Entry 8GXU (electron microscopy, 2.50 A resolution); this record covers chains C and G of the 12 polymer chains in the assembly.

Chain C:
Molecule: V-type ATP synthase alpha chain
From: Thermus thermophilus HB8
Notes: EC 7.1.2.2
UniProt: Q56403 (VATA_THET8); residues 1-578 here = UniProt positions 1-578
Amino-acid sequence (578 residues; row label = number of the first residue in the row):
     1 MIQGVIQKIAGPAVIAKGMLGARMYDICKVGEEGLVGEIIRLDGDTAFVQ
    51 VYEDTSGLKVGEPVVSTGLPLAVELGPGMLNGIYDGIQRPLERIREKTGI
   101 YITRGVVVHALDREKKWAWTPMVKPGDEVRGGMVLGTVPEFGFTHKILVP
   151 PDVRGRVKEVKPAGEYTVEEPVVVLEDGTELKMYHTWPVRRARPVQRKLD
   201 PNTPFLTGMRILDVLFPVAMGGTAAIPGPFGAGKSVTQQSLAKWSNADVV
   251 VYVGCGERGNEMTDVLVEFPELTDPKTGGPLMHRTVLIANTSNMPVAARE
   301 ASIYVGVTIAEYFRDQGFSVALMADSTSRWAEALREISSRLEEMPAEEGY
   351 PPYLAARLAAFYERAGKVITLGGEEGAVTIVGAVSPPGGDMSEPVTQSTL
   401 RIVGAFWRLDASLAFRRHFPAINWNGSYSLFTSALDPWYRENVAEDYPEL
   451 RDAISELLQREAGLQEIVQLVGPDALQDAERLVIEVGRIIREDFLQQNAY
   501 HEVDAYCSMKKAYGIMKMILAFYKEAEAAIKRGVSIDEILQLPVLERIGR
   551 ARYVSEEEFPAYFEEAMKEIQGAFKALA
Sequence notes: conflict Ala232 (Ser in Q56403), Ser235 (Thr in Q56403)
Reported in the primary citation:
  - binding site for the ligand ATP: Lys234, Ser235, Val236

Chain G:
Molecule: V-type ATP synthase subunit D
From: Thermus thermophilus HB8
UniProt: O87880 (VATD_THET8); numbering as in UniProt (aligned over 1-223)
Amino-acid sequence (223 residues; each row starts with the number of its first residue):
     1 MSQVSPTRMNLLQRRGQLRLAQKGVDLLKKKRDALVAEFFGLVREAMEAR
    51 KALDQAAKEAYAALLLAQAFDGPEVVAGAALGVPPLEGVEAEVENVWGSK
   101 VPRLKATFPDGALLSPVGTPAYTLEASRAFRRYAEALIRVANTETRLKKI
   151 GEEIKKTTRRVNALEQVVIPGIRAQIRFIQQVLEQREREDTFRLKRIKGK
   201 IEAREAEEEGGRPNPQVEIGAGL
Unresolved in the structure: 1-3, 210-223

Chain C / chain G interface:
Contacting residue pairs (14; chain C residue first):
  Ser338(C) with Arg196(G)
  Ser339(C) with Arg196(G), hydrogen bond (backbone-side chain)
  Glu342(C) with Arg196(G), salt bridge; Lys200(G)
  Glu343(C) with Arg196(G), hydrogen bond (backbone-side chain)
  Met344(C) with Arg193(G); Arg196(G); Ile197(G), hydrophobic
  Pro345(C) with Arg193(G), hydrogen bond (backbone-side chain)
  Ala346(C) with Arg193(G)
  Glu347(C) with Glu189(G)
  Glu348(C) with Glu189(G), hydrogen bond (backbone-side chain)
  Asp390(C) with Phe178(G)
  Leu470(C) with Val167(G), hydrophobic
Also at the interface, not in a pair above, chain C (12 interface residues in all): Gly349
Also at the interface, not in a pair above, chain G (9 interface residues in all): Ala163, Phe192

Summary:
Chain C and chain G form an interface of 12 and 9 residues respectively; the contacts include 4 hydrogen bonds
and 1 salt bridge. Among the polar pairs are Glu342(C)-Arg196(G), Ser339(C)-Arg196(G) and Glu343(C)-Arg196(G).
From the paper: a binding site for the ligand ATP at Lys234(C), Ser235(C) and Val236(C).
Chain C is V-type ATP synthase alpha chain and chain G is V-type ATP synthase subunit D, both from Thermus
thermophilus HB8; the structure, 1 ATP-bound V1EG of V/A-ATPase from Thermus thermophilus, was determined by
electron microscopy, deposited together with 8GXW, 8GXX, 8GXY and 8GXZ.
